7BFI - chains B and E of the 5 polymer chains in the assembly; structure by X-ray diffraction, 2.44 A resolution.

== Chain B ==
Molecule: Collagen-binding protein
From: Canis lupus familiaris
UniProtKB: E2RHY7 (E2RHY7_CANLF); residue numbers follow UniProt; this construct covers 35-418
Sequence (393 residues; row label = number of the first residue in the row):
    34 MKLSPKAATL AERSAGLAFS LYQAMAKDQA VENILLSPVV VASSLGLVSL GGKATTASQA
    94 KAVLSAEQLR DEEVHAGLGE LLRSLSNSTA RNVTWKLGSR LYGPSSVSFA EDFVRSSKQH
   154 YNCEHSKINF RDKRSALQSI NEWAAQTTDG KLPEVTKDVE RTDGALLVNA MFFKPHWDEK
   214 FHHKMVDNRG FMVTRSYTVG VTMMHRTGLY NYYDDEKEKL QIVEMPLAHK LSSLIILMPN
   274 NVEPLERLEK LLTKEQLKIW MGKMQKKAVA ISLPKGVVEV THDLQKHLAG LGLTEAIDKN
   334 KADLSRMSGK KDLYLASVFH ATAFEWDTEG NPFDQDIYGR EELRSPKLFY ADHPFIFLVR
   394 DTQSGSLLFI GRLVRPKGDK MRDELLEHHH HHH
Unresolved in the structure: 34-35, 367-375, 414-426
Sequence notes: initiating methionine (34); engineered mutation Asn273 (His in E2RHY7), Asn274 (His in E2RHY7); expression tag (419-426)

== Chain E ==
Molecule: 15R8 collagen model peptide
Sequence (17 residues; row label = number of the first residue in the row; numbering starts at 0):
     0 XPPGPPGPRG PPGPPGX
Unresolved in the structure: 15-16
Modified / non-standard residues: ACE (acetyl group) at position 0; NH2 (amino group) at position 16

== How chain B and chain E interact ==
Contacting residue pairs (7; chain B residue first):
  Arg228(B) with Pro13(E); Pro14(E)
  Asn274(B) with Pro14(E)
  Leu381(B) with Arg8(E); Gly9(E); Pro10(E)
  Tyr383(B) with Pro10(E), hydrophobic
Interface residues without a listed pair, chain E (8 interface residues in all): Pro7, Pro11, Gly12

== In short ==
4 residues of chain B face 8 of chain E across their interface.
Chain B is Collagen-binding protein (Canis lupus familiaris) and chain E is 15R8 collagen model peptide; the
structure, A double-histidine mutant of HSP47 slows down client release at low pH, was determined by X-ray
diffraction (same publication as 7BDU and 7BEE).
